PDB entry 8Y3F | electron microscopy, 4.54 A resolution (low resolution: residue-level contacts below are approximate; hydrogen-bond / salt-bridge calls are withheld) | chains D and I of the 16 polymer chains in the assembly

# Chain D
Molecule: Histone H2B type 1-J
Organism: Homo sapiens
Reference sequence: P06899 (H2B1J_HUMAN); residues 0-125 here correspond to UniProt positions 1-126 (UniProt number = residue number + 1)
Chain sequence (129 residues; row label = number of the first residue in the row; numbers below 1 keep their minus sign (Gly-3 is residue -3)):
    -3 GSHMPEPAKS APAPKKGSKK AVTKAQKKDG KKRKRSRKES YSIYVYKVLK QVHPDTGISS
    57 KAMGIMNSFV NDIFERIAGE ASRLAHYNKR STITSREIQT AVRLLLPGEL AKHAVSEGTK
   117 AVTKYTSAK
Unresolved in the structure: -3 to 31, 124-125
Sequence notes: expression tag (-3 to -1)
UniProt features mapped onto this chain:
  - modified residue: Pro1 (N-acetylproline), Glu2 (ADP-ribosyl glutamic acid), Lys5 (N6-(2-hydroxyisobutyryl)lysine), Ser6 (ADP-ribosylserine), Lys11 (N6-(beta-hydroxybutyryl)lysine), Lys12 (N6-(2-hydroxyisobutyryl)lysine), Ser14 (Phosphoserine), Lys15 (N6-acetyllysine), Lys16 (N6-(beta-hydroxybutyryl)lysine), Lys20 (N6-(2-hydroxyisobutyryl)lysine), Lys23 (N6-(2-hydroxyisobutyryl)lysine), Lys24 (N6-(2-hydroxyisobutyryl)lysine), Lys34 (N6-(2-hydroxyisobutyryl)lysine), Glu35 (PolyADP-ribosyl glutamic acid), Ser36 (Phosphoserine), Lys43 (N6-(2-hydroxyisobutyryl)lysine), Lys46 (N6-(2-hydroxyisobutyryl)lysine), Lys57 (N6,N6-dimethyllysine), Arg79 (Dimethylated arginine), Lys85 (N6,N6,N6-trimethyllysine) and 6 more in UniProt
  - glycosylation: Ser112 (O-linked (GlcNAc) serine)
  - cross-link (Glycyl lysine isopeptide (Lys-Gly)): Lys5 (interchain with G-Cter in SUMO2), Lys20 (interchain with G-Cter in SUMO2), Lys34 (interchain with G-Cter in ubiquitin), Lys120 (interchain with G-Cter in ubiquitin)

# Chain I
Molecule: 250-nt DNA strand
Sequence (250 nucleotides; row label = number of the first residue in the row):
     1 ATCGGATGTA TATATCTGAC ACGTGCCTGG AGACTAGGGA GTAATCCCCT TGGCGGTTAA
    61 AACGCGGGGG ACAGCGCGTA CGTGCGTTTA AGCGGTGCTA GAGCTGTCTA CGACCAATTG
   121 AGCTCGAGCC TGGAGACTAG GGAGTAATCC CCTTGGCGGT TAAAACGCGG GGGACAGCGC
   181 GTACGTGCGT TTAAGCGGTG CTAGAGCTGT CTACGACCAA TTGAGCGGCC TCGGCACCGG
   241 GATTCTCGAT

# How chain D and chain I interact
Contacting residue pairs - 14 pairs, chain D then chain I:
  Arg33(D) - DG29(I)
  Arg33(D) - DG30(I)
  Tyr42(D) - DC22(I)
  Tyr42(D) - DG23(I)
  Gly53(D) - DC22(I)
  Ile54(D) - DA21(I)
  Ile54(D) - DC22(I)
  Ser56(D) - DA21(I)
  Arg86(D) - DG41(I)
  Arg86(D) - DT42(I)
  Ser87(D) - DA40(I)
  Ser87(D) - DG41(I)
  Thr88(D) - DG41(I)
  Arg92(D) - DT42(I)
Interface residues without a listed pair, chain D (11 interface residues in all): Ser55, Lys85

# Overview
The interface between chain D and chain I involves 11 residues on one side and 8 on the other.
Chain D is Histone H2B type 1-J (Homo sapiens) and chain I is a 250-nt DNA strand; the structure, Cryo-EM
structure of the overlapping di-nucleosome (intermediate form1), was determined by electron microscopy (same
publication as 8Y3C, 8Y3D and 8Y3E).
